6S8M - chains K and B of the 3 polymer chains in the assembly; structure by electron microscopy, 4.50 A resolution (low resolution: residue-level contacts below are approximate; hydrogen-bond / salt-bridge calls are withheld).

# Chain K
Name: Kinesin-like protein cut7
Organism: Schizosaccharomyces pombe
UniProtKB: P24339 (CUT7_SCHPO); residues 34-465 here correspond to UniProt positions 1-432 (UniProt number = residue number - 33)
Amino-acid sequence (438 residues; each row starts with the number of its first residue):
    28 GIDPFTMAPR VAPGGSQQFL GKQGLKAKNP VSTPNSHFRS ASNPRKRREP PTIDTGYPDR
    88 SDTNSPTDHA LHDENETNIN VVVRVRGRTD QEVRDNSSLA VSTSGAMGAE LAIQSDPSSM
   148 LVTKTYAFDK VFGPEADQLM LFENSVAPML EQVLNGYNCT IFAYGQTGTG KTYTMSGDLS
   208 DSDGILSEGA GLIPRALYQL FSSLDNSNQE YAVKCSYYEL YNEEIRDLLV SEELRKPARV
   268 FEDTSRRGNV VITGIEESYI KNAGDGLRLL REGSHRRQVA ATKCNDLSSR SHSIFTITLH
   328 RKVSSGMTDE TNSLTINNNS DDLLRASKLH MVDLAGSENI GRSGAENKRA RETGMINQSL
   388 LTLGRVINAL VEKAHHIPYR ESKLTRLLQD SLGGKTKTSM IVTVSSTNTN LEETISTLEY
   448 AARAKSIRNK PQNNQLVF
Not modelled in the structure: 28-100, 330-350
Differences from the reference sequence: expression tag (28-33)
Metal / ion sites: Mg2+: Thr199 (together with AMP-PNP)
Residues lining bound ligands: AMP-PNP (ANP; phosphoaminophosphonic acid-adenylate ester): Val112, Arg113, Gln193, Thr194, Gly195, Thr196, Gly197, Lys198, Thr199, Tyr200, Leu314, Ser315, Ser316, Asp360, Leu361, Ala362, Gly363
Curated features (UniProtKB/Swiss-Prot):
  - binding site (ATP): Gly192 to Thr199

# Chain B
Name: Tubulin beta chain
Organism: Schizosaccharomyces pombe
UniProtKB: P05219 (TBB_SCHPO); residue numbers follow UniProt; this construct covers 1-448
Amino-acid sequence (448 residues; each row starts with the number of its first residue):
     1 MREIVHIQAG QCGNQVGAAF WSTIADEHGL DSAGIYHGTS EAQHERLNVY FNEAAGGKYV
    61 PRAVLVDLEP GTMDAVKSGK FGNLFRPDNI IYGQSGAGNI WAKGHYTEGA ELADAVLDVV
   121 RREAEACDAL QGFQLTHSLG GGTGSGMGTL LLSKIREEYP DRMMATFSVA PAPKSSDTVV
   181 EPYNATLSMH QLVENSDETF CIDNEALSSI FANTLKIKSP SYDDLNHLVS AVMAGVTTSF
   241 RFPGELNSDL RKLAVNMVPF PRLHFFMVGF APLAAIGSSS FQAVSVPELT QQMFDANNMM
   301 VAADPRHGRY LTVAALFRGK VSMKEVDEQI RSVQTKNSAY FVEWIPDNVL KAVCSVPPKD
   361 LKMSATFIGN STSIQEIFRR LGDQFSAMFR RKAFLHWYTG EGMDEMEFTE AESNMNDLVS
   421 EYQQYQEAGI DEGDEDYEIE EEKEPLEY
Not modelled in the structure: 1, 431-448
Residues lining bound ligands:
  - epothilone b (EPB; 7,11-dihydroxy-8,8,10,12,16-pentamethyl-3-[1-methyl-2-(2-methyl-thiazol-4-yl)vinyl]-4,17-dioxabicyclo[14.1.0]heptadecane-5,9-dione): Leu215, His227, Phe270, Pro272, Leu273, Ala274, Ser279, Val284, Asp360, Leu361
  - GDP (guanosine-5'-diphosphate): Gln11, Cys12, Gln15, Val16, Glu69, Asn99, Ser138, Gly140, Gly141, Gly142, Thr143, Gly144, Val169, Asp177, Thr178, Asn204, Tyr222, Asn226
  - GTP (guanosine-5'-triphosphate): Leu246, Asn247, Lys252
Curated features (UniProtKB/Swiss-Prot):
  - binding site (GTP): Gln11, Glu69, Ser138, Gly142, Thr143, Gly144, Asn204, Asn226
  - binding site (Mg(2+)): Glu69
  - mutagenesis: Ile100 (I100N: Becomes sensitive to rhizoxin), Tyr422 (Y422H: Temperature sensitive)

# Interface between chain K and chain B
Residue-residue contacts (23):
  Glu250(K) with Glu194(B)
  Arg266(K) with His190(B); Gln191(B); Asn195(B)
  Val267(K) with Glu410(B)
  Phe268(K) with Met406(B); Glu410(B)
  Glu269(K) with Met406(B); Glu410(B)
  Arg378(K) with Pro160(B); Asp161(B)
  Arg392(K) with Phe260(B)
  His403(K) with Asp417(B); Ser420(B); Glu421(B); Gln424(B)
  Arg407(K) with Arg262(B); Glu410(B); Ser413(B); Asp417(B)
  Glu408(K) with Pro261(B); Arg262(B)
  Arg413(K) with Glu410(B)
Interface residues without a listed pair, chain K (16 interface residues in all): Gln385, Ala401, His402, Pro405, Ser409
Interface features reported in the paper:
  - interface residues, chain B: Phe260(B), Arg262(B)

# In short
Chain K and chain B each contribute 16 residues to their interface. Bound to chain K: AMP-PNP. Ligands of
chain B: GDP, epothilone b and GTP. UniProt lists 8 ATP-binding residues on chain K; 8 GTP-binding residues,
Mg2+-binding residue Glu69(B) and 2 mutagenesis sites on chain B. The paper reports interface residues
Phe260(B) and Arg262(B).
Here chain K is Kinesin-like protein cut7 and chain B is Tubulin beta chain, both from Schizosaccharomyces
pombe. Entry 6S8M (S. pombe microtubule decorated with Cut7 motor domain in the AMPPNP state) was determined
by electron microscopy.
